6QL7 - chains C and O of the 18 polymer chains in the assembly; structure by X-ray diffraction, 4.60 A resolution (low resolution: residue-level contacts below are approximate; hydrogen-bond / salt-bridge calls are withheld).

[Chain C]
Name: Fatty acid synthase subunit alpha
From: Saccharomyces cerevisiae (strain ATCC 204508 / S288c)
Notes: EC 2.3.1.86, 1.1.1.100, 2.3.1.41
UniProt: P19097 (FAS2_YEAST); numbering as in UniProt (aligned over 1-1887)
Sequence (1887 residues; numbered 1 to 1887; the number before each row is that of its first residue):
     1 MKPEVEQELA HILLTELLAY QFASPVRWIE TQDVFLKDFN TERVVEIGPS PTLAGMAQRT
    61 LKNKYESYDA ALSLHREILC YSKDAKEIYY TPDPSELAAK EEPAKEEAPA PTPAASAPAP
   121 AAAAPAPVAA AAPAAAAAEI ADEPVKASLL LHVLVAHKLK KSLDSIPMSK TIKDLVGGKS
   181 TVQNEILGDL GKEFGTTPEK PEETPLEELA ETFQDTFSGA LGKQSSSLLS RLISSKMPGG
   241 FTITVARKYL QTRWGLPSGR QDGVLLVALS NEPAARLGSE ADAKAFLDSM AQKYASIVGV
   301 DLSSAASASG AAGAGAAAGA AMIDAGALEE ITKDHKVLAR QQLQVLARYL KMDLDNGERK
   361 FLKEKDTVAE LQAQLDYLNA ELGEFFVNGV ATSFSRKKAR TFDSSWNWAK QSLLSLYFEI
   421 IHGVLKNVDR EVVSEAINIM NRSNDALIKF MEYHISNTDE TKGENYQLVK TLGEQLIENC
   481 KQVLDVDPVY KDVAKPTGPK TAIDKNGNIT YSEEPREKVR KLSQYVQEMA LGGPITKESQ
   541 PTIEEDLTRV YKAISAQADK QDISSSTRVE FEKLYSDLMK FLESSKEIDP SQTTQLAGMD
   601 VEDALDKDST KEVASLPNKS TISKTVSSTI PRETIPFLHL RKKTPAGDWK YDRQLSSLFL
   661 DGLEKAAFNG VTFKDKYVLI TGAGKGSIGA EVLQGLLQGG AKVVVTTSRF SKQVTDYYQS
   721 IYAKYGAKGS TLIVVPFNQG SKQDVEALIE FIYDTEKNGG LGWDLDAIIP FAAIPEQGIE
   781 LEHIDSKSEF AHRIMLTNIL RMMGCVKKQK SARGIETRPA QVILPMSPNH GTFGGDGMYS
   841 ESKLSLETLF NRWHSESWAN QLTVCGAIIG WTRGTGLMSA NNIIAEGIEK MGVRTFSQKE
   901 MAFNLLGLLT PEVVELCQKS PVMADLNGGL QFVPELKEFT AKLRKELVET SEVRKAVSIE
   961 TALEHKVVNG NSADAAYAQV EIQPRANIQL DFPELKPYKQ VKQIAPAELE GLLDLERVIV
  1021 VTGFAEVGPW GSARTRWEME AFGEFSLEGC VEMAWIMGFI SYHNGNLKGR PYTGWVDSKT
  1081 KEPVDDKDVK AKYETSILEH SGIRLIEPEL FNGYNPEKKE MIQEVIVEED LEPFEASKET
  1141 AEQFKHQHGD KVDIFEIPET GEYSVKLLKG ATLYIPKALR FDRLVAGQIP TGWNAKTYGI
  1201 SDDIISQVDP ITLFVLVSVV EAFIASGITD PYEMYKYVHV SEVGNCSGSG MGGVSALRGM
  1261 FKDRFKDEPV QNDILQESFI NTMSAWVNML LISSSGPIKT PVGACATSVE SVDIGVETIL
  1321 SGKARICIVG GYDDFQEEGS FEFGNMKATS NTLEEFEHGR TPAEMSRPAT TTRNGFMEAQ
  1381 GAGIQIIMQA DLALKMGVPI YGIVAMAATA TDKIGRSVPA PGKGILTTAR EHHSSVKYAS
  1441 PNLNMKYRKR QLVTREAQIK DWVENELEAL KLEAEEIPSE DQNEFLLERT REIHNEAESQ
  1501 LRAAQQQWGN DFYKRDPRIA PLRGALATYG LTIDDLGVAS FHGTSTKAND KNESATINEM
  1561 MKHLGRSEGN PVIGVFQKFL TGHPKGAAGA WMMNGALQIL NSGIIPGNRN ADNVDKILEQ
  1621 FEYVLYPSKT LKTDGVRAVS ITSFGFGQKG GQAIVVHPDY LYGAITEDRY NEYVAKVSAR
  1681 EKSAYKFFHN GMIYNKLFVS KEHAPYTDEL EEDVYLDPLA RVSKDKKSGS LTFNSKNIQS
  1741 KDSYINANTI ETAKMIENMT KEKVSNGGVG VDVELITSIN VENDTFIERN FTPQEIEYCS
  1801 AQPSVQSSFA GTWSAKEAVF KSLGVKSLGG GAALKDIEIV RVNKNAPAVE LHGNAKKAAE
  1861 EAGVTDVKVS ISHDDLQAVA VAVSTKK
Not modelled in the structure: 96-139, 303-327, 542-598, 1887
UniProt features mapped onto this chain:
  - active site (For beta-ketoacyl synthase activity): Cys1305, His1542, His1583
  - binding site (acetyl-CoA): Asp1772 to Glu1774, Tyr1798, Ser1808, Glu1817 to Ser1827, Arg1841 to Lys1844, Ile1871 to His1873
  - binding site (Mg(2+)): Asp1772, Val1773, Glu1774, Ser1872, His1873
  - modified residue: Ser50 (Phosphoserine), Ser180 (O-(pantetheine 4'-phosphoryl)serine), Ser523 (Phosphoserine), Ser958 (Phosphoserine), Ser1440 (Phosphoserine)
  - cross-link: Lys37 (Glycyl lysine isopeptide (Lys-Gly) (interchain with G-Cter in ubiquitin))
  - mutagenesis: Gly1250 (G1250S: Cerulenin-resistance), Val1769 (V1769D: Does not affect oligomerization; when associated with S-1771 and L-1773 or S-1771; L-1773; S-1879 and E-1881), Gly1770 (G1770D: Loss of transferase activity), Val1771 (V1771S: Does not affect oligomerization but lacks transferase activity; when associated with D-1769 and L-1773 or D-1769; L-1773; S-1879 and E-1881), Asp1772 (D1772S: Loss of transferase activity; when associated with S-1774), Val1773 (V1773L: Does not affect oligomerization but lacks transferase activity; when associated with D-1769 and S-1771 or D-1769; S-1771; S-1879 and E-1881), Glu1774 (E1774S: Loss of transferase activity; when associated with S-1772), Arg1841 (R1841A: Loss off transferase activity), Val1879 (V1879S: Does not affect oligomerization but lacks transferase activity; when associated with D-1769; S-1771; L-1773 and E-1881), Val1881 (V1881E: Does not affect oligomerization but lacks transferase activity; when associated with D-1769; S-1771; L-1773 and S-1879)

[Chain O]
Name: Translation machinery-associated protein 17
From: Saccharomyces cerevisiae (strain ATCC 204508 / S288c)
UniProt: Q12513 (TMA17_YEAST); residues 1-150 here = UniProt positions 1-150
Sequence (150 residues; numbered 1 to 150; the number before each row is that of its first residue):
     1 MCSAGGIRRP IQIEEFKTAI SGMSDMELAQ IKTEIENSIN HLQRSNARLG KYIAKLEGAD
    61 DRLEADDSDD LENIDSGDLA LYKDSVRENE IVLNNYNERV DALEQETVYR KTGHGKSKHE
   121 VEAKDNTNKG PDVDMDNSNV DVVTPNSIFI
Not modelled in the structure: 1-2, 60-75, 114-132
UniProt features mapped onto this chain:
  - modified residue (Phosphoserine): Ser24, Ser68

[Interface between chain C and chain O]
Residue-residue contacts (7):
  Gly684(C) - Asp136(O)
  Lys685(C) - Ser138(O)
  Ala772(C) - Met135(O)
  Ala773(C) - Met135(O)
  Pro775(C) - Val140(O)
  Asn881(C) - Asn146(O)
  Gly1069(C) - Gln105(O)
Other interface residues (no listed pair), chain C (13 interface residues in all): Gly682, Gly686, Ser687, Ser708, Gln777, Thr940
Other interface residues (no listed pair), chain O (11 interface residues in all): Asp134, Asn137, Val142, Ile148, Ile150

[Overview]
13 residues of chain C and 11 residues of chain O are in contact. Curated annotation (UniProt) lists 3
active-site residues, 23 acetyl-CoA-binding residues, 5 Mg2+-binding residues and 10 mutagenesis sites on
chain C.
Here chain C is Fatty acid synthase subunit alpha and chain O is Translation machinery-associated protein 17,
both from Saccharomyces cerevisiae (strain ATCC 204508 / S288c). Entry 6QL7 (Structure of fatty acid synthase
complex with bound gamma subunit from Saccharomyces cerevisiae at 4.6 angstrom) was determined by X-ray
diffraction (same publication as 6QL5, 6QL6 and 6QL9).
